PDB entry 7BEG | electron microscopy, 4.20 A resolution (low resolution: residue-level contacts below are approximate; hydrogen-bond / salt-bridge calls are withheld) | chains C and F of the 9 polymer chains in the assembly

== Chain C ==
Molecule: DNA-directed RNA polymerase subunit beta
Organism: Escherichia coli
Notes: EC 2.7.7.6
UniProtKB: P0A8V4 (RPOB_ECO57); residue numbers follow UniProt; this construct covers 1-1342
Amino-acid sequence (1342 residues; numbered 1 to 1342; the number before each row is that of its first residue):
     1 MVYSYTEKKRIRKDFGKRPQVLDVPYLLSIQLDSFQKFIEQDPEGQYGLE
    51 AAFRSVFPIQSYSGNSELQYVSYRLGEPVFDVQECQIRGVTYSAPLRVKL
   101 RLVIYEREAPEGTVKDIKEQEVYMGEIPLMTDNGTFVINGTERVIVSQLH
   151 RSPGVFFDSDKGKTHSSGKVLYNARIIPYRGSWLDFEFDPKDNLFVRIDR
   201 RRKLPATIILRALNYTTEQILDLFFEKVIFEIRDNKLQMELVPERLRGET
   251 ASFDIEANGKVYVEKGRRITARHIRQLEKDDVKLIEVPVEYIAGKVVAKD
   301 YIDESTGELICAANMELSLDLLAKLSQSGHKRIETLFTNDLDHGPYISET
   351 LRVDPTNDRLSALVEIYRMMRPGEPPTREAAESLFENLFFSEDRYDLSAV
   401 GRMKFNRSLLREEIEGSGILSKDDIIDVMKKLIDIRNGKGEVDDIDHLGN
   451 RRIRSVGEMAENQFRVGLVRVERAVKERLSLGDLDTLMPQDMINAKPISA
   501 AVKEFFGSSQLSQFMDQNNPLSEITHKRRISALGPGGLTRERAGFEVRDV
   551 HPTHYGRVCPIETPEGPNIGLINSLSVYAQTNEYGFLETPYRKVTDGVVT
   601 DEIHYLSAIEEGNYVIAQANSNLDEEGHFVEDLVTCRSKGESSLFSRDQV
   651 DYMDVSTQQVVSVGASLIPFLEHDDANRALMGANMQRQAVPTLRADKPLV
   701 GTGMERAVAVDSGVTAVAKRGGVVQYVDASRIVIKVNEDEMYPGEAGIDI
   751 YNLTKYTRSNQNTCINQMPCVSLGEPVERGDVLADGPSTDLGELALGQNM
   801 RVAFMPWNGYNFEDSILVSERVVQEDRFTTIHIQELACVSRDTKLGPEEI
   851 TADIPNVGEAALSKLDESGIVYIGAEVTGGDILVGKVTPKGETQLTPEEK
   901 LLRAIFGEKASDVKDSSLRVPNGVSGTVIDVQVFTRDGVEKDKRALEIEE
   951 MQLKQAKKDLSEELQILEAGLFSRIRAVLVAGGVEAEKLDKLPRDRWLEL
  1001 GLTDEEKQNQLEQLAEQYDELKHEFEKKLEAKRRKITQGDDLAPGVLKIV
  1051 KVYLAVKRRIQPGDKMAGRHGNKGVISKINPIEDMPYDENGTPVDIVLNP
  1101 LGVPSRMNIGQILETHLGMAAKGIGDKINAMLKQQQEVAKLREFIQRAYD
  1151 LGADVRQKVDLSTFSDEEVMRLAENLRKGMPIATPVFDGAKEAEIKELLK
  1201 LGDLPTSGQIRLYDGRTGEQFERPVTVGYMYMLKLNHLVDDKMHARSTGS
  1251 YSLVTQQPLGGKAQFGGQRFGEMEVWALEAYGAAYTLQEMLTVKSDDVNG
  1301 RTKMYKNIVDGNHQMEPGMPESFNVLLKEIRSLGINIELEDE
Disordered / not traced: 1
UniProt features mapped onto this chain:
  - modified residue (N6-acetyllysine): Lys1022, Lys1200

== Chain F ==
Molecule: RNA polymerase sigma factor RpoD
Organism: Escherichia coli
UniProtKB: Q0P6L9 (Q0P6L9_ECOLX); residues 1-613 here = UniProt positions 1-613
Amino-acid sequence (630 residues; row label = number of the first residue in the row; numbers below 1 keep their minus sign (Met-16 is residue -16)):
   -16 MAHHHHHHSSGLEVLFQMEQNPQSQLKLLVTRGKEQGYLTYAEVNDHLPE
    34 DIVDSDQIEDIIQMINDMGIQVMEEAPDADDLMLAENTADEDAAEAAAQV
    84 LSSVESEIGRTTDPVRMYMREMGTVELLTREGEIDIAKRIEDGINQVQCS
   134 VAEYPEAITYLLEQYDRVEAEEARLSDLITGFVDPNAEEDLAPTATHVGS
   184 ELSQEDLDDDEDEDEEDGDDDSADDDNSIDPELAREKFAELRAQYVVTRD
   234 TIKAKGRSHATAQEEILKLSEVFKQFRLVPKQFDYLVNSMRVMMDRVRTQ
   284 ERLIMKLCVEQCKMPKKNFITLFTGNETSDTWFNAAIAMNKPWSEKLHDV
   334 SEEVHRALQKLQQIEEETGLTIEQVKDINRRMSIGEAKARRAKKEMVEAN
   384 LRLVISIAKKYTNRGLQFLDLIQEGNIGLMKAVDKFEYRRGYKFSTYATW
   434 WIRQAITRSIADQARTIRIPVHMIETINKLNRISRQMLQEMGREPTPEEL
   484 AERMLMPEDKIRKVLKIAKEPISMETPIGDDEDSHLGDFIEDTTLELPLD
   534 SATTESLRAATHDVLAGLTAREAKVLRMRFGIDMNTDYTLEEVGKQFDVT
   584 RERIRQIEAKALRKLRHPSRSEVLRSFLDD
Disordered / not traced: -16 to 78, 172-210
Construct notes: initiating methionine (-16); expression tag (-15 to 0)

== Chain C / chain F interface ==
Residue-residue contacts (45):
  Val122(C) - Gln472(F)
  Tyr123(C) - Gln472(F)
  Arg368(C) - Glu90(F)
  Gly373(C) - Ile91(F)
  Glu374(C) - Val87(F)
  Pro375(C) - Val87(F)
  Glu477(C) - Lys393(F)
  Gln490(C) - Gln472(F)
  Gln490(C) - Glu473(F)
  Asp491(C) - Arg468(F)
  Ile493(C) - Gln472(F)
  Asn494(C) - Arg468(F)
  Lys496(C) - Leu471(F)
  Arg540(C) - Asp513(F)
  Arg540(C) - Asp514(F)
  Asp842(C) - Lys499(F)
  Pro897(C) - Phe563(F)
  Glu898(C) - Arg541(F)
  Glu899(C) - Asp613(F)
  Leu901(C) - Phe563(F)
  Leu901(C) - Ile565(F)
  Leu902(C) - Leu611(F)
  Ile905(C) - Leu595(F)
  Ile905(C) - Leu598(F)
  Phe906(C) - Arg608(F)
  Phe906(C) - Leu611(F)
  Glu908(C) - Leu611(F)
  Arg936(C) - Arg495(F)
  Asp1041(C) - Glu477(F)
  Pro1044(C) - Leu498(F)
  Ser1250(C) - Glu524(F)
  Tyr1251(C) - Glu524(F)
  Tyr1251(C) - Asp525(F)
  Ser1252(C) - Ile523(F)
  Ser1252(C) - Asp525(F)
  Leu1253(C) - Asp525(F)
  Gln1256(C) - Leu528(F)
  Leu1259(C) - Phe522(F)
  Gln1264(C) - Phe522(F)
  Tyr1305(C) - Pro531(F)
  Tyr1305(C) - Leu532(F)
  Tyr1305(C) - Ala535(F)
  Lys1306(C) - Ser534(F)
  Lys1306(C) - Ala535(F)
  Lys1306(C) - Glu538(F)
Interface residues without a listed pair, chain C (44 interface residues in all): Glu365, Pro372, Arg478, Ala495, Ala904, Gly938, Thr1248, Gly1249, Gly1260, Arg1301
Interface residues without a listed pair, chain F (44 interface residues in all): Val83, Arg99, Arg103, Gln469, Gly475, Asp521, Leu530, Leu540, Thr544, Ser604, Leu607, Phe610

== Overview ==
The chain C/chain F interface involves 44 residues from each chain.
Here chain C is DNA-directed RNA polymerase subunit beta and chain F is RNA polymerase sigma factor RpoD, both
from Escherichia coli. Entry 7BEG (Structures of class I bacterial transcription complexes) was determined by
electron microscopy together with 7BEF from the same study.
